7NJY - chains L and T of the 12 polymer chains in the assembly; structure by electron microscopy, 2.94 A resolution.

[Chain L (and T)]
Molecule: ATP synthase subunit c
From: Mycolicibacterium smegmatis (strain ATCC 700084 / mc(2)155)
Notes: chain T of this document is another copy of the same molecule, construct and numbering; everything in this record applies to it too
Reference sequence: A0R205 (A0R205_MYCS2); residue numbers follow UniProt; this construct covers 1-86
Amino-acid sequence (86 residues; row label = number of the first residue in the row):
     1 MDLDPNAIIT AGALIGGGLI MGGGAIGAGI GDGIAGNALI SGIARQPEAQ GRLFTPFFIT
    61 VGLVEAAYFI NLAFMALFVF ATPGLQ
Unresolved in the structure: 1-2
From the paper describing this entry:
  - catalytic residues: Glu-65 (proposed by the authors, not directly observed)

[How chain L and chain T interact]
Residue-residue contacts - 81 pairs, chain L then chain T:
  Leu-3(L) / Leu-3(T)  hydrophobic
  Leu-3(L) / Ile-8(T)  hydrophobic
  Asp-4(L) / Gln-86(T)  hydrogen bond
  Asn-6(L) / Gln-86(T)
  Ala-7(L) / Pro-5(T)  hydrophobic
  Ala-7(L) / Ile-8(T)
  Ala-7(L) / Ile-9(T)
  Ala-7(L) / Gln-86(T)
  Thr-10(L) / Ile-9(T)
  Thr-10(L) / Gly-84(T)
  Ala-11(L) / Ile-8(T)  hydrophobic
  Leu-14(L) / Ile-9(T)
  Leu-14(L) / Gly-12(T)
  Leu-14(L) / Ala-13(T)
  Leu-14(L) / Gly-16(T)
  Leu-14(L) / Phe-78(T)
  Leu-14(L) / Thr-82(T)
  Ile-15(L) / Gly-12(T)
  Ile-15(L) / Ile-15(T)  hydrophobic
  Ile-15(L) / Leu-19(T)
  Gly-18(L) / Gly-16(T)
  Gly-18(L) / Leu-19(T)
  Gly-18(L) / Ile-20(T)
  Leu-19(L) / Leu-19(T)  hydrophobic
  Met-21(L) / Ile-20(T)  hydrophobic
  Met-21(L) / Asn-71(T)
  Met-21(L) / Phe-74(T)  hydrophobic
  Gly-22(L) / Leu-19(T)
  Gly-22(L) / Gly-23(T)
  Ala-25(L) / Gly-23(T)
  Ala-25(L) / Gly-24(T)
  Ala-25(L) / Gly-27(T)
  Ala-25(L) / Asn-71(T)
  Ile-26(L) / Gly-23(T)
  Ile-26(L) / Ile-26(T)  hydrophobic
  Ile-26(L) / Gly-27(T)
  Gly-29(L) / Gly-27(T)
  Gly-29(L) / Gly-31(T)
  Gly-29(L) / Val-64(T)
  Ile-30(L) / Ile-30(T)  hydrophobic
  Asp-32(L) / Thr-60(T)
  Asp-32(L) / Leu-63(T)
  Gly-33(L) / Gly-31(T)
  Gly-33(L) / Ile-34(T)
  Gly-36(L) / Thr-60(T)
  Asn-37(L) / Ile-34(T)
  Asn-37(L) / Ala-38(T)
  Leu-39(L) / Pro-56(T)  hydrophobic
  Ile-40(L) / Ala-35(T)
  Ile-40(L) / Ala-38(T)  hydrophobic
  Ile-40(L) / Leu-39(T)
  Ile-40(L) / Leu-53(T)
  Ile-40(L) / Phe-57(T)  hydrophobic
  Ile-43(L) / Arg-52(T)
  Ile-43(L) / Leu-53(T)  hydrophobic
  Ile-43(L) / Pro-56(T)  hydrophobic
  Ala-44(L) / Gly-42(T)
  Ala-44(L) / Gln-46(T)
  Ala-44(L) / Leu-53(T)  hydrophobic
  Arg-45(L) / Arg-45(T)
  Arg-45(L) / Gln-46(T)
  Pro-47(L) / Gln-46(T)
  Pro-47(L) / Arg-52(T)
  Gln-50(L) / Arg-52(T)  hydrogen bond
  Gln-50(L) / Thr-55(T)
  Phe-54(L) / Ile-59(T)  hydrophobic
  Phe-57(L) / Ile-59(T)  hydrophobic
  Phe-57(L) / Leu-63(T)  hydrophobic
  Val-61(L) / Leu-63(T)  hydrophobic
  Glu-65(L) / Leu-63(T)
  Tyr-68(L) / Ala-67(T)
  Tyr-68(L) / Ile-70(T)
  Tyr-68(L) / Asn-71(T)  hydrogen bond
  Leu-72(L) / Ile-70(T)  hydrophobic
  Leu-72(L) / Phe-74(T)  hydrophobic
  Met-75(L) / Phe-74(T)  hydrophobic
  Met-75(L) / Phe-78(T)  hydrophobic
  Val-79(L) / Phe-78(T)  hydrophobic
  Val-79(L) / Pro-83(T)
  Phe-80(L) / Leu-77(T)  hydrophobic
  Phe-80(L) / Pro-83(T)  hydrophobic
Other interface residues (no listed pair), chain L (40 interface residues in all): Ile-8, Ile-34, Ser-41, Phe-69

[In short]
Chain L and chain T form an interface of 40 and 42 residues respectively; the contacts include 3 hydrogen
bonds. Polar pairs include Asp-4(L)/Gln-86(T), Gln-50(L)/Arg-52(T) and Tyr-68(L)/Asn-71(T). From the paper:
the catalytic residue Glu-65(L).
Chain L and chain T are both ATP synthase subunit c (Mycolicibacterium smegmatis (strain ATCC 700084 /
mc(2)155)); the structure, Mycobacterium smegmatis ATP synthase Fo combined class 5, was determined by
electron microscopy, deposited together with 7NJK, 7NJL, 7NJM, 7NJN, 7NJO, 7NJP and 20 further entries.
